PDB entry 4ELU | X-ray diffraction, 1.80 A resolution | chains A and B of the 3 polymer chains in the assembly

== Chain A ==
Name: DNA polymerase I, thermostable
From: Thermus aquaticus
Notes: EC 2.7.7.7
Reference sequence: P19821 (DPO1_THEAQ); numbering as in UniProt (aligned over 293-832)
Amino-acid sequence (540 residues; each row starts with the number of its first residue):
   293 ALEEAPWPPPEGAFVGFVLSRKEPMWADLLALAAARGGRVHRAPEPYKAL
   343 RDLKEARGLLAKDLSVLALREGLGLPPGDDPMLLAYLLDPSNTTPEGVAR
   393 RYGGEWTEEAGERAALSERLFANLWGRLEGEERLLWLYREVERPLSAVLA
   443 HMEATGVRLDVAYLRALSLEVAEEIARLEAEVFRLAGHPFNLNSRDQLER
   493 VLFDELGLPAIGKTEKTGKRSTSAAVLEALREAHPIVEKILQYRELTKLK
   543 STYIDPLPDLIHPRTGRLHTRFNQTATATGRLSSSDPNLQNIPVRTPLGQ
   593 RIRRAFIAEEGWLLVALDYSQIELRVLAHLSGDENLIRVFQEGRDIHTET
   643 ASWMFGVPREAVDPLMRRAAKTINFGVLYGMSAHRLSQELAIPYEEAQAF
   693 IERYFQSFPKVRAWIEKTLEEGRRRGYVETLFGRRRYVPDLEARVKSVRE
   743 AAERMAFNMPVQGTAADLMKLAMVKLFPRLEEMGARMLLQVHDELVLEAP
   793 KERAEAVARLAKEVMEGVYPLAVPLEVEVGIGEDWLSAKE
Disordered / not traced: 293
Metal / ion sites: Mg2+ site 1: Asp610, Tyr611, Asp785 (together with 0R6); Mg2+ site 2: Asp610, Asp785 (together with 0R6)
Residues lining bound ligands: 0R6 (2'-deoxy-5-[(4-ethynylphenyl)ethynyl]cytidine 5'-(tetrahydrogen triphosphate)): Arg573, Arg587, Asp610, Tyr611, Ser612, Gln613, Ile614, Glu615, His639, Arg659, Arg660, Lys663, Thr664, Phe667, Asp785
From the paper describing this entry:
  - binding site for 0R6: Arg587

== Chain B ==
Molecule: 12-nt DNA strand
Sequence (12 nucleotides; each row starts with the number of its first residue):
   101 GACCACGGCGCX
Modified residues: DDG (2',3'-dideoxy-guanosine-5'-monophosphate) at position 112

== How chain A and chain B interact ==
Pairs across the interface (36):
  Arg487(A) - DG107(B)  hydrogen bond to the phosphate
  Arg487(A) - DG108(B)  salt bridge to the phosphate
  Thr506(A) - DG107(B)  hydrogen bond to the phosphate
  Thr506(A) - DG108(B)  phosphate contact
  Glu507(A) - DG107(B)  phosphate contact
  Lys508(A) - DC106(B)  phosphate contact
  Lys508(A) - DG107(B)  hydrogen bond to the phosphate
  Thr509(A) - DC106(B)  phosphate contact
  Thr509(A) - DG107(B)  hydrogen bond to the phosphate
  Ser513(A) - DG108(B)  hydrogen bond to the phosphate
  Thr514(A) - DG108(B)  hydrogen bond to the phosphate
  Ser515(A) - DG108(B)  phosphate contact
  Ser515(A) - DC109(B)  phosphate contact
  Ala516(A) - DC109(B)  hydrogen bond to the phosphate
  Arg536(A) - DG108(B)  hydrogen bond to the phosphate
  Arg536(A) - DC109(B)  salt bridge to the phosphate
  Lys540(A) - DG108(B)  base contact
  Lys540(A) - DC109(B)  hydrogen bond to the base
  Lys540(A) - DG110(B)  sugar contact
  Leu541(A) - DG110(B)  sugar contact
  Tyr545(A) - DG110(B)  sugar contact
  Arg573(A) - DDG_112(B)  base contact
  Gln582(A) - DC111(B)  sugar contact
  Asn583(A) - DG110(B)  base contact
  Asn583(A) - DC111(B)  sugar contact
  Ile584(A) - DC111(B)  sugar contact
  Pro585(A) - DG110(B)  phosphate contact
  Pro585(A) - DC111(B)  phosphate contact
  Val586(A) - DC111(B)  hydrogen bond to the phosphate
  Val586(A) - DDG_112(B)  phosphate contact
  Arg587(A) - DC111(B)  salt bridge to the phosphate
  Arg587(A) - DDG_112(B)  salt bridge to the phosphate
  Arg595(A) - DC111(B)  phosphate contact
  Gln754(A) - DDG_112(B)  base contact
  Val783(A) - DDG_112(B)  sugar contact
  His784(A) - DDG_112(B)  sugar contact
Interface residues without a listed pair, chain A (29 interface residues in all): Gly510, Glu537, Asn580, Asp785, Lys831

== Overview ==
29 residues of chain A and 7 residues of chain B are in contact; the contacts include 10 hydrogen bonds and 4
salt bridges. Polar contacts include Lys540(A)-DC109(B), Arg487(A)-DG107(B) and Thr506(A)-DG107(B). Chain A
binds compound 0R6. Asp610(A), Tyr611(A) and Asp785(A) form the Mg2+ site 1. The paper reports a binding site
for 0R6 at Arg587(A).
Chain A is DNA polymerase I, thermostable (Thermus aquaticus) and chain B is a 12-nt DNA strand; the
structure, Snapshot of the large fragment of DNA polymerase I from Thermus Aquaticus processing modified
pyrimidines, was determined by X-ray diffraction, deposited together with 4ELT.
